PDB entry 7MGW | electron microscopy, 3.50 A resolution | chains A and B of the 3 polymer chains in the assembly

== Chain A ==
Protein: Sodium-dependent serotonin transporter
From: Homo sapiens
UniProtKB: P31645 (SC6A4_HUMAN); residue numbers follow UniProt; this construct covers 79-615
Sequence (537 residues; numbered 79 to 615; the number before each row is that of its first residue):
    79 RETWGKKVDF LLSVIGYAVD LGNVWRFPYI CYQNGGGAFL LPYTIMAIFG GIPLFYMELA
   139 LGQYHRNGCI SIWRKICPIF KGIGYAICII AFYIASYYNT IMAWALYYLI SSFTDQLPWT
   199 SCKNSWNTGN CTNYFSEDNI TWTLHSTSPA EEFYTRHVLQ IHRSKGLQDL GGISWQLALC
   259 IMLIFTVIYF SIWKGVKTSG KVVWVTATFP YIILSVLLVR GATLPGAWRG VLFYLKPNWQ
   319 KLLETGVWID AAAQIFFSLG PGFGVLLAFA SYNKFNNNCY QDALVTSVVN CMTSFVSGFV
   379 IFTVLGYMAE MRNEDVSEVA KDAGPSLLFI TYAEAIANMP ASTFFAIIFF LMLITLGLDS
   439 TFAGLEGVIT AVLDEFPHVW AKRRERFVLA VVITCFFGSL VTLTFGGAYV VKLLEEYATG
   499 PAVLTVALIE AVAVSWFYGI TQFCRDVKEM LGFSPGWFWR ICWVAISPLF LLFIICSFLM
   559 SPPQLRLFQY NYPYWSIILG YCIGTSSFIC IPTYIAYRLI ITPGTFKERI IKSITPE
Cystine bridges: Cys200-Cys209
Covalently attached groups: N-acetylglucosamine (NAG) linked to Asn208
Residues lining bound ligands:
  - serotonin (SRO), molecule 1: Tyr95, Asp98, Ala169, Ile172, Ala173, Phe335, Phe341, Ser438, Thr439, Gly442, Leu443
  - serotonin (SRO), molecule 2: Asp328, Glu494, Tyr495, Pro499, Phe556, Ser559, Pro561, Gly578, Tyr579
What the authors report for this chain:
  - binding site for serotonin: Tyr95, Asp98, Ala169, Ile172, Ala173, Phe341, Ser438, Thr439, Glu494, Tyr495, Pro499, Phe556, Pro561, Tyr579
  - conformationally variable residues (side-chain flip): Phe335

== Chain B ==
Protein: variable domain of 15B8 antibody Fab heavy chain
From: Mus musculus
Notes: antibody fragment or engineered binder
Sequence (118 residues; row label = number of the first residue in the row):
    20 QVQLQQSGPE LVKLGASVRI SCKASGYRFS YSWMNWVKQR PGKGLEWIGR IYPGDGDTKY
    80 SGKFKGKATL TADKSSSTVY MQLSSLTSED SAVYFCARSA YGSEGFAMDY WGQGTSVT
Cystine bridges: Cys41-Cys115

== Interface between chain A and chain B ==
Residue-residue contacts - 16 pairs, chain A then chain B:
  Lys201(A) with Asp76(B), salt bridge; Phe125(B)
  Asn202(A) with Arg69(B); Phe125(B)
  Trp204(A) with Gly121(B); Phe125(B)
  Asn205(A) with Gly121(B); Ser122(B), hydrogen bond
  Thr206(A) with Tyr50(B), hydrogen bond (side chain-backbone); Tyr71(B); Tyr120(B); Gly121(B)
  Gly207(A) with Arg47(B), hydrogen bond (backbone-side chain); Tyr120(B)
  Thr210(A) with Tyr50(B)
  Tyr212(A) with Tyr50(B), hydrophobic
Also at the interface, not in a pair above, chain A (11 interface residues in all): Ser199, Cys200, Cys209
Also at the interface, not in a pair above, chain B (13 interface residues in all): Ser51, Trp52, Asp74, Ala119

== Overview ==
11 residues of chain A face 13 of chain B across their interface; the contacts include 3 hydrogen bonds and 1
salt bridge. Polar contacts include Lys201(A)-Asp76(B), Asn205(A)-Ser122(B) and Thr206(A)-Tyr50(B). Ligands of
chain A: serotonin. From the paper: a binding site for serotonin at Tyr95(A), Asp98(A) and Ala169(A) among
others; conformational variability at Phe335(A).
Here chain A is Sodium-dependent serotonin transporter (Homo sapiens) and chain B is variable domain of 15B8
antibody Fab heavy chain (Mus musculus). Entry 7MGW (5-HT bound serotonin transporter reconstituted in lipid
nanodisc in NaCl in occluded conformation) was determined by electron microscopy, deposited together with
7LI6, 7LI7, 7LI8, 7LI9 and 7LIA.
